7XMC - chains A and C of the 4 polymer chains in the assembly; structure by electron microscopy, 3.09 A resolution.

# Chain A
Molecule: Cytochrome bo(3) ubiquinol oxidase subunit 1
Organism: Escherichia coli
Notes: EC 7.1.1.3
UniProt: P0ABI8 (CYOB_ECOLI); residue numbers follow UniProt; this construct covers 1-663
Chain sequence (663 residues; each row starts with the number of its first residue):
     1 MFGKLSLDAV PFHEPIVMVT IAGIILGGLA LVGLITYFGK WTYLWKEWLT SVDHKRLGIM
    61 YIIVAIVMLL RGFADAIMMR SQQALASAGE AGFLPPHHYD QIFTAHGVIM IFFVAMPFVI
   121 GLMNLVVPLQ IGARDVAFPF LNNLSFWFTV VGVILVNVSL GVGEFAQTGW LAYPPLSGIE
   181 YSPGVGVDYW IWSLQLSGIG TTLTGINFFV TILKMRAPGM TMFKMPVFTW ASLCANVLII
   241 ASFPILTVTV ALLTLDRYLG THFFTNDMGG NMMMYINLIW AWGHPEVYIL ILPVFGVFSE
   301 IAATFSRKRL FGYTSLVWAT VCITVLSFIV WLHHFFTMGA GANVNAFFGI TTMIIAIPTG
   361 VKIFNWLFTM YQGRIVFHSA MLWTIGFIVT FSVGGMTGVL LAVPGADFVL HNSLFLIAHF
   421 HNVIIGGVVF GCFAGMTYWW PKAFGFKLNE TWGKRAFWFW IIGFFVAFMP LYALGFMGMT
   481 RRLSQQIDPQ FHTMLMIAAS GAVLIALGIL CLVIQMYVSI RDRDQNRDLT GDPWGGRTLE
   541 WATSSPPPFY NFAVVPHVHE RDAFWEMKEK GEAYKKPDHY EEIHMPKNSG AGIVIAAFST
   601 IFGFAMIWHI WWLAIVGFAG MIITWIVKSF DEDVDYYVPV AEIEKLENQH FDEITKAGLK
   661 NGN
Unresolved in the structure: 1-3, 661-663
UniProt features mapped onto this chain:
  - binding site (ubiquinone-8): Arg71, Asp75, His98
  - binding site (heme b): His106, Trp170, His421, Arg481, Arg482
  - binding site (Cu(2+)): His284, His333, His334
  - binding site (Fe(II)-heme o): Tyr288, His411, His419
  - cross-link: His284 to Tyr288 (1'-histidyl-3'-tyrosine (His-Tyr))
  - mutagenesis: His54 (H54A: 50% quinol oxidase activity), Lys55 (K55Q: No effect), Arg71 (R71H: No quinol oxidase activity; R71Q/L: Abolishes quinol oxidase activity), Asp75 (D75E: Very similar to wild-type; D75H: No quinol oxidase activity, altered binding of a semiquinone intermediate at the QH site; D75N: Abolishes quinol oxidase activity), Arg80 (R80Q: Abolishes quinol oxidase activity), His98 (H98F: About 1% quinol oxidase activity; H98N: Abolishes enzyme activity), Gln101 (Q101N: Reduces quinol oxidase activity by 75%, decreased affinity for ubiquinol-1), Ile102 (I102W: No quinol oxidase activity), His106 (H106A: 2% quinol oxidase activity, loss of heme b, loss of heme o, loss of Cu(B)), Asp135 (D135N: Abolishes quinol oxidase activity), Tyr173 (Y173F: No effect), Asp188 (D188N: No effect), 15 further mutagenesis entries in UniProt
Bound ions: heme Fe: His106, His421; Cu ion: His284, His333, His334; heme o Fe near His419 (its only coordinating residue here)
Residues lining bound ligands:
  - heme (HEM): Phe73, Ala76, Met79, Arg80, Gln83, Tyr99, Phe103, Thr104, His106, Gly107, Met110, Ile111, Ala115, Gly169, Trp170, Leu414, Ile417, Phe420, His421, Ile424, Ile425, Val429, Trp460, Phe468, Arg481, Arg482, Ala502, Ile505
  - heme o (HEO): Trp170, Trp280, His284, Val287, Tyr288, Leu290, Ile291, His333, His334, Thr352, Ile355, Ala356, Thr359, Gly360, Ile363, Phe364, Phe391, Ser392, Gly395, Met396, Gly398, Val399, Leu401, Ala402, Asp407, His411, Leu416, His419, Phe420, Val423, Ile424, Val428, Arg481

# Chain C
Molecule: Cytochrome bo(3) ubiquinol oxidase subunit 3
Organism: Escherichia coli
UniProt: P0ABJ3 (CYOC_ECOLI); numbering as in UniProt (aligned over 1-204)
Chain sequence (204 residues; numbered 1 to 204; the number before each row is that of its first residue):
     1 MATDTLTHAT AHAHEHGHHD AGGTKIFGFW IYLMSDCILF SILFATYAVL VNGTAGGPTG
    61 KDIFELPFVL VETFLLLFSS ITYGMAAIAM YKNNKSQVIS WLALTWLFGA GFIGMEIYEF
   121 HHLIVNGMGP DRSGFLSAFF ALVGTHGLHV TSGLIWMAVL MVQIARRGLT STNRTRIMCL
   181 SLFWHFLDVV WICVFTVVYL MGAM
Unresolved in the structure: 1-21

# Chain A / chain C interface
Residue-residue contacts (53; chain A residue first):
  Phe138(A) - Thr24(C)
  Phe138(A) - Lys25(C)
  Phe138(A) - Gly28(C)
  Ile206(A) - Gly28(C)
  Ile206(A) - Ile31(C)  hydrophobic
  Ile206(A) - Tyr32(C)
  Phe209(A) - Phe27(C)  hydrophobic
  Phe209(A) - Ile31(C)  hydrophobic
  Val210(A) - Thr24(C)
  Val210(A) - Phe27(C)  hydrophobic
  Val210(A) - Gly28(C)
  Val210(A) - Ile31(C)  hydrophobic
  Leu213(A) - Phe27(C)  hydrophobic
  Lys214(A) - Gly23(C)
  Lys214(A) - Thr24(C)
  Lys214(A) - Phe27(C)
  Ile240(A) - Ile31(C)  hydrophobic
  Ile240(A) - Ser35(C)
  Ala241(A) - Ile38(C)
  Pro244(A) - Ser35(C)
  Pro244(A) - Leu39(C)
  Ile245(A) - Ile38(C)  hydrophobic
  Ile245(A) - Ile42(C)  hydrophobic
  Val248(A) - Leu39(C)  hydrophobic
  Val248(A) - Ile42(C)  hydrophobic
  Val248(A) - Leu43(C)  hydrophobic
  Leu252(A) - Thr46(C)
  Gly260(A) - Asp131(C)
  Thr261(A) - Pro130(C)
  Thr261(A) - Ser137(C)
  His262(A) - Asp131(C)  hydrogen bond (side chain-backbone)
  His262(A) - Gly134(C)
  His262(A) - Ser137(C)
  Phe263(A) - Leu50(C)
  Phe263(A) - Ser137(C)
  Phe263(A) - Ala138(C)  hydrophobic
  Phe263(A) - Ala141(C)  hydrophobic
  Met268(A) - Ala55(C)
  Met268(A) - Arg132(C)
  Met268(A) - Ser133(C)
  Met268(A) - Gly134(C)  hydrogen bond (backbone-backbone)
  Gly269(A) - Leu50(C)
  Gly269(A) - Gly53(C)
  Asn271(A) - Leu50(C)
  Met274(A) - Val49(C)  hydrophobic
  Leu278(A) - Ile42(C)  hydrophobic
  Leu278(A) - Thr46(C)
  Ile626(A) - Val159(C)  hydrophobic
  Ser629(A) - Gln163(C)  hydrogen bond
  Ser629(A) - Arg176(C)  hydrogen bond
  Phe630(A) - Val162(C)  hydrophobic
  Phe630(A) - Gln163(C)
  Glu632(A) - Arg167(C)  salt bridge
Interface residues without a listed pair, chain A (30 interface residues in all): Thr202, Thr247, Leu255, Leu259, Gly270
Interface residues without a listed pair, chain C (31 interface residues in all): Ala45

# Summary
30 residues of chain A face 31 of chain C across their interface; the contacts include 4 hydrogen bonds and 1
salt bridge. Among the polar pairs are Glu632(A)-Arg167(C), His262(A)-Asp131(C) and Ser629(A)-Gln163(C). Chain
A binds heme o and heme.
Here chain A is Cytochrome bo(3) ubiquinol oxidase subunit 1 and chain C is Cytochrome bo(3) ubiquinol oxidase
subunit 3, both from Escherichia coli. Entry 7XMC (Cryo-EM structure of Cytochrome bo3 from Escherichia coli,
apo structure with DMSO) was determined by electron microscopy (same publication as 7XMD).
